PDB entry 2RDW | X-ray diffraction, 1.95 A resolution | chain A

Chain A:
Molecule: Hydroxyacid oxidase 1
Source organism: Homo sapiens
Notes: EC 1.1.3.15
UniProtKB: Q9UJM8 (HAOX1_HUMAN); residues 1-370 here = UniProt positions 1-370
Sequence (387 residues; each row starts with the number of its first residue; numbers below 1 keep their minus sign (Gly-16 is residue -16)):
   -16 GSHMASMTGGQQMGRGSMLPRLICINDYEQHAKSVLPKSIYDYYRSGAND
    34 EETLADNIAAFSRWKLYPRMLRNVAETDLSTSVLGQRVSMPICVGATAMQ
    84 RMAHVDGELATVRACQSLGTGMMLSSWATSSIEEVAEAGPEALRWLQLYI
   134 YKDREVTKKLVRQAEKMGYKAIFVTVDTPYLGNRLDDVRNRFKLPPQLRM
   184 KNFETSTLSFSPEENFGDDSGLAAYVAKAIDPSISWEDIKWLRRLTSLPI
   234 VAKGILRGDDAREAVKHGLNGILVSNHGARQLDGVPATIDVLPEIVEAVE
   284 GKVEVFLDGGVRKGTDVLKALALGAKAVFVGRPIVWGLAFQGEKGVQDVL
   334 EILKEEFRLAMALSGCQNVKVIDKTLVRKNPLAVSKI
Disordered / not traced: -16 to 3, 363-370
Construct notes: expression tag (-16 to 0)
Small-molecule neighbours: FMN (flavin mononucleotide): Tyr26, Tyr27, Ala79, Thr80, Ala81, Ser108, Trp110, Gln130, Tyr132, Thr158, Lys236, Ser258, His260, Gly261, Arg263, Asp291, Gly292, Gly293, Arg295, Val313, Gly314, Arg315, Pro316
What the authors report for this chain:
  - binding site for sulfate ion: Tyr26, Arg167, His260, Arg263
  - binding site for flavin mononucleotide: Ala81
  - catalytic residues: Tyr26, Tyr132, Asp160, Lys236, His260 (citing earlier work)

Summary:
Bound to chain A: flavin mononucleotide. The paper reports catalytic residues Tyr26, Tyr132 and Asp160 among
others; a binding site for sulfate ion at Tyr26, Arg167 and His260 among others.
Chain A is Hydroxyacid oxidase 1 (Homo sapiens); the structure, Crystal Structure of Human Glycolate Oxidase
in Complex with Sulfate, was determined by X-ray diffraction (same publication as 2RDT and 2RDU).
